PDB entry 7OPM | X-ray diffraction, 2.45 A resolution | chains A and C of the 3 polymer chains in the assembly

# Chain A
Protein: Mitogen-activated protein kinase 1
Source organism: Homo sapiens
Notes: EC 2.7.11.24
UniProtKB: P28482 (MK01_HUMAN); numbering as in UniProt (aligned over 1-360)
Sequence (364 residues; each row starts with the number of its first residue; numbers below 1 keep their minus sign (Gly-3 is residue -3)):
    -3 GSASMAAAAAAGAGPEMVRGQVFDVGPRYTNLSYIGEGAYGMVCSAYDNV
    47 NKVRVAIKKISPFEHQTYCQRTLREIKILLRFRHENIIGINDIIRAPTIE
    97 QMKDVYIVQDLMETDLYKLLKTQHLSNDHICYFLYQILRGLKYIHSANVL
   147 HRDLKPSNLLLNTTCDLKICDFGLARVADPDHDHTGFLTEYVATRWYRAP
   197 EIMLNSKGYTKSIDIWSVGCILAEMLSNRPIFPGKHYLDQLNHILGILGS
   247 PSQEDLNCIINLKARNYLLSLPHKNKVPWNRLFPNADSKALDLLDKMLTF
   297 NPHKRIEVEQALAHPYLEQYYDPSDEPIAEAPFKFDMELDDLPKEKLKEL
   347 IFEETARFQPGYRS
Unresolved in the structure: -3 to -2
Differences from the reference sequence: expression tag (-3 to 0)
Modified residues: Thr185 (phosphothreonine; TPO); Tyr187 (O-phosphotyrosine; PTR)
UniProt features mapped onto this chain:
  - DNA-binding region: Lys259 to Arg277
  - motif: Thr185 to Tyr187 (TXY), Asp318 to Glu322 (Cytoplasmic retention motif), Ala327 to Met333 (Nuclear translocation motif)
  - active site: Asp149 (Proton acceptor)
  - binding site (ATP): Ile31 to Val39, Lys54
  - modified residue: Ala2 (N-acetylalanine), Ser29 (Phosphoserine), Thr185 (Phosphothreonine), Tyr187 (Phosphotyrosine), Thr190 (Phosphothreonine), Ser246 (Phosphoserine), Ser248 (Phosphoserine), Ser284 (Phosphoserine)
Ligand contacts: 08G (1-[4-(hydroxymethyl)-1H-pyrazolo[4,3-c]pyridin-6-yl]-3-[(1S)-1-phenylethyl]urea): Ile31, Glu33, Gly34, Gly37, Met38, Val39, Ala52, Lys54, Glu71, Ile84, Gln105, Asp106, Leu107, Met108, Asn154, Leu156, Cys166, Asp167

# Chain C
Protein: Protein ORF45
UniProtKB: F5HDE4 (ORF45_HHV8P); numbering as in UniProt (aligned over 27-40)
Sequence (14 residues; row label = number of the first residue in the row):
    27 RPPVKFIFPPPPLS
Unresolved in the structure: 27-28, 40

# How chain A and chain C interact
Pairs across the interface - 14 pairs, chain A then chain C:
  Glu186(A) - Phe32(C)
  Tyr187(A) - Lys31(C)
  Tyr187(A) - Phe32(C)
  Met199(A) - Phe32(C)  hydrophobic
  Met199(A) - Phe34(C)
  Leu200(A) - Phe34(C)  hydrophobic
  Ser202(A) - Pro29(C)
  Ser202(A) - Phe32(C)
  Tyr233(A) - Lys31(C)
  Tyr233(A) - Ile33(C)
  Leu237(A) - Phe34(C)  hydrophobic
  Asn257(A) - Phe34(C)
  Ala260(A) - Phe34(C)  hydrophobic
  Tyr263(A) - Phe34(C)
Other interface residues (no listed pair), chain A (13 interface residues in all): Arg194, Ile198, Lys259
Other interface residues (no listed pair), chain C (7 interface residues in all): Pro35, Pro37
Interface features reported in the paper:
  - interface residues, chain A: Ile198(A), Met199(A), Leu200(A), Tyr233(A), Leu237(A), Tyr263(A)

# Overview
The interface between chain A and chain C involves 13 residues on one side and 7 on the other. Ligands of
chain A: compound 08G. Curated annotation (UniProt) lists active-site residue Asp149(A) and 10 ATP-binding
residues on chain A. The paper reports interface residues Ile198(A), Met199(A) and Leu200(A) among others.
Here chain A is Mitogen-activated protein kinase 1 (Homo sapiens) and chain C is Protein ORF45. Entry 7OPM
(Phosphorylated ERK2 in complex with ORF45) was determined by X-ray diffraction together with 7OPO from the
same study.
